PDB entry 6OQW | electron microscopy, 3.10 A resolution | chains Y and a of the 22 polymer chains in the assembly

Chain Y:
Protein: ATP synthase subunit b
Source organism: Escherichia coli 2-427-07_S4_C3
UniProtKB: A0A073FPT7 (A0A073FPT7_ECOLX); residue numbers follow UniProt; this construct covers 1-156
Sequence (156 residues; each row starts with the number of its first residue):
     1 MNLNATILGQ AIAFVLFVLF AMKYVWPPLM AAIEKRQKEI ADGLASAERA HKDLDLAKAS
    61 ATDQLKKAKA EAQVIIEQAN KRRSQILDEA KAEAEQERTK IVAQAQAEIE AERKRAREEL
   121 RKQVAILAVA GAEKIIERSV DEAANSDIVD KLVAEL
Unresolved in the structure: 156
Sequence notes: conflict Ala21 (Cys in A0A073FPT7)

Chain a:
Protein: ATP synthase subunit a
Source organism: Escherichia coli
UniProtKB: C3SL77 (C3SL77_ECOLX); numbering as in UniProt (aligned over 1-271)
Sequence (271 residues; row label = number of the first residue in the row):
     1 MASENMTPQD YIGHHLNNLQ LDLRTFSLVD PQNPPATFWT INIDSMFFSV VLGLLFLVLF
    61 RSVAKKATSG VPGKFQTAIE LVIGFVNGSV KDMYHGKSKL IAPLALTIFV WVFLMNLMDL
   121 LPIDLLPYIA EHVLGLPALR VVPSADVNVT LSMALGVFIL ILFYSIKMKG IGGFTKELTL
   181 QPFNHWAFIP VNLILEGVSL LSKPVSLGLR LFGNMYAGEL IFILIAGLLP WWSQWILNVP
   241 WAIFHILIIT LQAFIFMVLT IVYLSMASEE H
Unresolved in the structure: 1-3, 270-271

Interface between chain Y and chain a:
Pairs across the interface (39):
  Met1(Y) - Met6(a)
  Met1(Y) - Tyr11(a)  hydrophobic
  Ala5(Y) - Trp231(a)
  Thr6(Y) - Asp124(a)
  Thr6(Y) - Gln234(a)
  Ile7(Y) - Tyr128(a)  hydrophobic
  Leu8(Y) - Trp231(a)  hydrophobic
  Gly9(Y) - Trp231(a)
  Gly9(Y) - Gln234(a)
  Gln10(Y) - Ile123(a)  hydrogen bond (side chain-backbone)
  Gln10(Y) - Asp124(a)  hydrogen bond
  Gln10(Y) - Gln234(a)
  Ile12(Y) - Trp231(a)  hydrophobic
  Ala13(Y) - Trp235(a)  hydrophobic
  Ala13(Y) - Asn238(a)
  Ala13(Y) - Val239(a)
  Phe14(Y) - Leu120(a)
  Phe14(Y) - Pro122(a)
  Leu16(Y) - Trp235(a)  hydrophobic
  Leu16(Y) - Val239(a)  hydrophobic
  Phe17(Y) - Leu120(a)  hydrophobic
  Phe17(Y) - Ala242(a)  hydrophobic
  Phe17(Y) - Ile246(a)  hydrophobic
  Phe20(Y) - Ile243(a)  hydrophobic
  Ile33(Y) - Lys74(a)
  Ile33(Y) - Thr77(a)
  Glu34(Y) - Lys74(a)  salt bridge
  Arg36(Y) - Thr77(a)
  Arg36(Y) - Leu81(a)
  Gln37(Y) - Pro72(a)  hydrogen bond (side chain-backbone)
  Gln37(Y) - Gly73(a)
  Gln37(Y) - Lys74(a)
  Gln37(Y) - Thr77(a)
  Ile40(Y) - Gly70(a)
  Ile40(Y) - Pro72(a)
  Ile40(Y) - Glu80(a)
  Ala41(Y) - Val71(a)  hydrophobic
  Leu44(Y) - Gly70(a)
  Leu44(Y) - Val71(a)
Other interface residues (no listed pair), chain Y (21 interface residues in all): Leu3
Other interface residues (no listed pair), chain a (29 interface residues in all): Glu4, Pro8, Ser69, Ala78, Leu121, Ala226

Overview:
21 residues of chain Y and 29 residues of chain a are in contact, with 3 hydrogen bonds and 1 salt bridge.
Among the polar pairs are Glu34(Y)-Lys74(a), Gln10(Y)-Ile123(a) and Gln10(Y)-Asp124(a).
Chain Y is ATP synthase subunit b (Escherichia coli 2-427-07_S4_C3) and chain a is ATP synthase subunit a
(Escherichia coli); the structure, E. coli ATP synthase State 3a, was determined by electron microscopy
together with 6OQR, 6OQS, 6OQT, 6OQU, 6OQV, 6PQV and 3 further entries from the same study.
